1NF4 - chains C and D of the 16 polymer chains in the assembly; structure by X-ray diffraction, 2.05 A resolution.

[Chain C (and D)]
Protein: bacterioferritin
Source organism: Desulfovibrio desulfuricans
Notes: chain D of this document is another copy of the same molecule, construct and numbering; everything in this record applies to it too
Chain sequence (179 residues; row label = number of the first residue in the row):
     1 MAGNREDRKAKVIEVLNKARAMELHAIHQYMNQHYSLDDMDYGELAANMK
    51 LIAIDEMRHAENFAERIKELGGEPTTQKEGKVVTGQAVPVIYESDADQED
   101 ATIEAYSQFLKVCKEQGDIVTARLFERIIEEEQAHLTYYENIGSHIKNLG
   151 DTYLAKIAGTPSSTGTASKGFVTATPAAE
Unresolved in the structure: 1-3, 173-179
Ion coordination: Fe2+ site 1: E23, E56, H59, E132; Fe2+ site 2: E56, E99, E132, H135; fe-coproporphyrin iii Fe: M57 (shared with M57(D) of chain D)
Ligand contacts: fe-coproporphyrin iii (FEC; 1,3,5,8-tetramethyl-porphine-2,4,6,7-tetrapropionic acid ferrous complex): R20, L24, I27, H28, M31, Y35, K50, I54, M57, R58, A60, E61, A167, S168, K169

[How chain C and chain D interact]
Residue-residue contacts - 65 pairs, chain C then chain D:
  R20(C) with Y35(D)
  H28(C) with H28(D); T76(D)
  N32(C) with E73(D)
  Y35(C) with R20(D); E61(D); A64(D); K68(D)
  S36(C) with K68(D)
  D38(C) with E65(D)
  D39(C) with K68(D)
  K50(C) with E61(D), salt bridge
  L51(C) with K169(D); G170(D); F171(D), hydrogen bond (backbone-backbone)
  I52(C) with F171(D), hydrophobic
  I54(C) with S168(D); K169(D)
  D55(C) with G170(D); F171(D), hydrogen bond (side chain-backbone); V172(D), hydrogen bond (side chain-backbone)
  R58(C) with S168(D), hydrogen bond; G170(D)
  E61(C) with H34(D), salt bridge; Y35(D); K50(D), salt bridge
  A64(C) with Y35(D), hydrophobic
  K68(C) with Y35(D); S36(D); D39(D)
  E73(C) with N32(D), hydrogen bond; T84(D); G85(D)
  T76(C) with H28(D); K78(D), hydrogen bond (backbone-side chain); V82(D)
  Q77(C) with K78(D), hydrogen bond; K81(D)
  K78(C) with T76(D), hydrogen bond (side chain-backbone)
  V82(C) with T76(D)
  T84(C) with E73(D)
  E131(C) with V172(D)
  A134(C) with F171(D); V172(D), hydrophobic
  H135(C) with F171(D); V172(D)
  Y138(C) with F171(D), hydrophobic
  T164(C) with K169(D)
  G165(C) with K169(D)
  S168(C) with I54(D); R58(D)
  K169(C) with L51(D); I54(D)
  G170(C) with L51(D); D55(D)
  F171(C) with N48(D); L51(D), hydrogen bond (backbone-backbone); I52(D), hydrophobic; D55(D), hydrogen bond (backbone-side chain); A134(D); H135(D); Y138(D), hydrophobic
  V172(C) with D55(D), hydrogen bond (backbone-side chain); R58(D); E131(D)
Other interface residues (no listed pair), chain C (41 interface residues in all): L24, M31, H34, N48, A60, E65, P74, G85
Other interface residues (no listed pair), chain D (40 interface residues in all): L24, M31, D38, A60, P74, Q77

[Summary]
41 residues of chain C face 40 of chain D across their interface; the contacts include 11 hydrogen bonds and 3
salt bridges. Among the polar pairs are K50(C)-E61(D), E61(C)-H34(D) and D55(C)-F171(D). Ligands of chain C:
fe-coproporphyrin iii.
Both chains are bacterioferritin (Desulfovibrio desulfuricans). Entry 1NF4 (X-Ray Structure of the
Desulfovibrio desulfuricans bacterioferritin: the diiron site in different states (reduced structure)) was
determined by X-ray diffraction together with 1NF6 and 1NFV from the same study.
